Entry 1D7U (X-ray diffraction, 1.95 A resolution); this record covers chain A.

[Chain A]
Molecule: Protein (2,2-DIALKYLGLYCINE decarboxylase (pyruvate))
From: Burkholderia cepacia
Notes: EC 4.1.1.64
UniProt: P16932 (DGDA_BURCE); numbering as in UniProt (aligned over 1-433)
Amino-acid sequence (433 residues; numbered 1 to 433; the number before each row is that of its first residue):
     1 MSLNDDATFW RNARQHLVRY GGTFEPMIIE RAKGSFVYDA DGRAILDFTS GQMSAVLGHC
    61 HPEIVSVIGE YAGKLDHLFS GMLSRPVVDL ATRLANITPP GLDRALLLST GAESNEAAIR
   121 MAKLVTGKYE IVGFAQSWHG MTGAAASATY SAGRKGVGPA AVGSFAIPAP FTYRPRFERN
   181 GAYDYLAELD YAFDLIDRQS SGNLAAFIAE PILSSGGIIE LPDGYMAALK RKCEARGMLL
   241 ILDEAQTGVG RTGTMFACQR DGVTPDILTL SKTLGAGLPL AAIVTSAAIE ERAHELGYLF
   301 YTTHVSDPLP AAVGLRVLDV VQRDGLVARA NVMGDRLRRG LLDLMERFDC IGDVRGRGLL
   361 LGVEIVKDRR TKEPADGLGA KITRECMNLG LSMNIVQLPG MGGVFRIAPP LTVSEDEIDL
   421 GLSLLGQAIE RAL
Disordered / not traced: 1-2
Bound ions: K+: L78, S80, T303, V305, D307; Na+: A95, T98, P99, L102
Small-molecule neighbours: LCS ([5-hydroxy-6-methyl-4-({[(4E)-3-oxo-1,2-oxazolidin-4-ylidene]amino}methyl)pyridin-3-yl]methyl dihydrogen phosphate): Q52, T110, G111, A112, N115, W138, H139, G140, E210, S215, D243, A245, Q246, K272, Y301, T302, T303, R406
What the authors report for this chain:
  - catalytic residues: K272
  - binding site for LCS: K272, R406

[Overview]
Ligands of chain A: compound LCS. L78, S80, T303, V305 and D307 coordinate K+. A95, T98, P99 and L102
coordinate Na+. From the paper: the catalytic residue K272; a binding site for LCS at K272 and R406.
Chain A is Protein (2,2-DIALKYLGLYCINE decarboxylase (pyruvate)) (Burkholderia cepacia); the structure,
Crystal structure of the complex of 2,2-dialkylglycine decarboxylase with LCS, was determined by X-ray
diffraction together with 1D7R, 1D7S and 1D7V from the same study.
